8YXV - chains D and C of the 6 polymer chains in the assembly; structure by X-ray diffraction, 2.69 A resolution.

[Chain D (and C)]
Name: Antitoxin
Organism: Streptococcus pneumoniae TIGR4
Notes: chain C of this document is another copy of the same molecule, construct and numbering; everything in this record applies to it too
UniProt: A0A0H2UR92 (A0A0H2UR92_STRPN); residues 1-74 here = UniProt positions 1-74
Sequence (75 residues; each row starts with the number of its first residue; numbering starts at 0):
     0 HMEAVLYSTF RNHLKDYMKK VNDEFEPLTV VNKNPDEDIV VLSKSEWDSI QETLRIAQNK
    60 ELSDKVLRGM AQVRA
Disordered / not traced: 58-74
Construct notes: expression tag (0)

[Interface between chain D and chain C]
Residue-residue contacts - 8 pairs, chain D then chain C:
  M1(D) with H0(C); M1(C)
  A3(D) with M1(C); E2(C); A3(C)
  L5(D) with V30(C), hydrophobic
  T28(D) with M1(C), hydrogen bond (side chain-backbone)
  V30(D) with A3(C)
Interface residues without a listed pair, chain D (7 interface residues in all): E2, V4
Interface residues without a listed pair, chain C (6 interface residues in all): L5

[Overview]
7 residues of chain D and 6 residues of chain C are in contact, with 1 hydrogen bond. The hydrogen-bonded pair
is T28(D)-M1(C).
Chain D and chain C are both Antitoxin (Streptococcus pneumoniae TIGR4); the structure, Toxin-antitoxin
complex from Streptococcus pneumoniae, was determined by X-ray diffraction (same publication as 8YZG).
